Entry 6NUW (electron microscopy, 4.25 A resolution (low resolution: residue-level contacts below are approximate; hydrogen-bond / salt-bridge calls are withheld)); this record covers chains G and J of the 13 polymer chains in the assembly.

[Chain G]
Protein: Inner kinetochore subunit NKP1
Organism: Saccharomyces cerevisiae (strain ATCC 204508 / S288c)
UniProtKB: Q12493 (NKP1_YEAST); residue numbers follow UniProt; this construct covers 1-238
Chain sequence (241 residues; numbered -2 to 238; the number before each row is that of its first residue; numbers below 1 keep their minus sign (Ser-2 is residue -2)):
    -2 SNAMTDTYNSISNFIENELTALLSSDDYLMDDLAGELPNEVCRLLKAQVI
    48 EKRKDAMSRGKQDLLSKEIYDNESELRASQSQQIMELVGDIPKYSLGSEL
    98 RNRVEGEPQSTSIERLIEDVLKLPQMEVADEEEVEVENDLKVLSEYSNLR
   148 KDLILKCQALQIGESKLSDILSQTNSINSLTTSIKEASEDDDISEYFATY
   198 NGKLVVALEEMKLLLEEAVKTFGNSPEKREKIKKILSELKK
Unresolved in the structure: -2 to 3, 37-39, 122-134, 178-186, 205-238
Sequence notes: expression tag (-2 to 0)
Swiss-Prot annotation at these positions:
  - modified residue: Ser222 (Phosphoserine)

[Chain J]
Protein: Inner kinetochore subunit NKP2
Organism: Saccharomyces cerevisiae (strain ATCC 204508 / S288c)
UniProtKB: Q06162 (NKP2_YEAST); numbering as in UniProt (aligned over 1-153)
Chain sequence (153 residues; numbered 1 to 153; the number before each row is that of its first residue):
     1 MNSEQLLHNYVSDSLLTTLISFQEFKQQLQSYTSDEQQLQHWYELLQARD
    51 ARVTSELEARIKQFFITLRSRLLRFLESEQLSHSLSLETLIDALYKINDL
   101 LQQRLQILDDAIQEKTSELAEFENMVRSPSAGDNAIPGLLQIIQSYINLL
   151 EEN
Unresolved in the structure: 1, 79-83

[Chain G / chain J interface]
Residue-residue contacts - 51 pairs, chain G then chain J:
  Thr4(G) - Phe65(J)
  Thr4(G) - Arg69(J)
  Tyr5(G) - Phe65(J)
  Tyr5(G) - Arg69(J)
  Ile12(G) - Arg49(J)
  Ile12(G) - Glu58(J)
  Leu16(G) - Leu46(J)
  Leu19(G) - Trp42(J)
  Leu19(G) - Leu45(J)
  Leu20(G) - Trp42(J)
  Asp29(G) - His41(J)
  Arg40(G) - Ser31(J)
  Arg40(G) - Thr33(J)
  Arg40(G) - Asp35(J)
  Ile47(G) - Gln30(J)
  Lys51(G) - Phe22(J)
  Lys51(G) - Lys26(J)
  Lys51(G) - Trp42(J)
  Lys58(G) - Tyr10(J)
  Lys58(G) - Leu15(J)
  Lys58(G) - Thr18(J)
  Lys58(G) - Leu19(J)
  Leu61(G) - Tyr10(J)
  Leu62(G) - Tyr10(J)
  Glu65(G) - Leu6(J)
  Glu65(G) - Tyr10(J)
  Asn69(G) - Leu6(J)
  Asn69(G) - Leu7(J)
  Glu70(G) - Ile66(J)
  Arg74(G) - Leu73(J)
  Arg74(G) - Leu76(J)
  Gln77(G) - Arg74(J)
  Ile81(G) - Leu76(J)
  Arg112(G) - Lys96(J)
  Arg112(G) - Ile97(J)
  Arg112(G) - Leu100(J)
  Asp116(G) - Ala93(J)
  Asp116(G) - Leu94(J)
  Lys119(G) - Ser86(J)
  Lys119(G) - Thr89(J)
  Lys119(G) - Leu90(J)
  Leu120(G) - Ser86(J)
  Leu120(G) - Leu87(J)
  Asn175(G) - Gly132(J)
  Ala195(G) - Ile147(J)
  Ala195(G) - Glu151(J)
  Gly199(G) - Leu150(J)
  Gly199(G) - Glu151(J)
  Val202(G) - Glu151(J)
  Val202(G) - Asn153(J)
  Val203(G) - Asn153(J)
Other interface residues (no listed pair), chain G (33 interface residues in all): Asp52, Glu115, Ser141, Lys148, Asn198
Other interface residues (no listed pair), chain J (40 interface residues in all): Ser3, Gln37

[Overview]
33 residues of chain G and 40 residues of chain J are in contact.
Here chain G is Inner kinetochore subunit NKP1 and chain J is Inner kinetochore subunit NKP2, both from
Saccharomyces cerevisiae (strain ATCC 204508 / S288c). Entry 6NUW (Yeast Ctf19 complex) was determined by
electron microscopy.
